PDB entry 8QC2 | X-ray diffraction, 2.30 A resolution | chains A and C

== Chain A (and C) ==
Protein: Gfo/Idh/MocA family oxidoreductase
Organism: Paenarthrobacter ureafaciens
Notes: chain C of this document is another copy of the same molecule, construct and numbering; everything in this record applies to it too
Reference sequence: A0A7D7VZ79 (A0A7D7VZ79_FLASK); residues 1-380 here = UniProt positions 1-380
Amino-acid sequence (393 residues; row label = number of the first residue in the row; numbers below 1 keep their minus sign (Met-12 is residue -12)):
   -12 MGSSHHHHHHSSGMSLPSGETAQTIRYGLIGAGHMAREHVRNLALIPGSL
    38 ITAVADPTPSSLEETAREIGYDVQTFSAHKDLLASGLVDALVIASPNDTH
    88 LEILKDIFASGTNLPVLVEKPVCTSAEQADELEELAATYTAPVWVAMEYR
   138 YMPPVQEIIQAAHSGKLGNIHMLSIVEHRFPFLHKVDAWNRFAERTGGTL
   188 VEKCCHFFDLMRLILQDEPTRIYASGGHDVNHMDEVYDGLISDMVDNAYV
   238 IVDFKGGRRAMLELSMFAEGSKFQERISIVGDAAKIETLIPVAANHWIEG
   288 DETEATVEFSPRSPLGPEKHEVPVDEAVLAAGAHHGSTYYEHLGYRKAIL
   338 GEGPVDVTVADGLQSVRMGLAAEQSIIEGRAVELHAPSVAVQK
Disordered / not traced: -12 to 8, 372-380
Differences from the reference sequence: initiating methionine (-12); expression tag (-11 to 0)
Residues lining bound ligands:
  - NAD (nicotinamide-adenine-dinucleotide): Ile17, Gly18, Ala19, Gly20, His21, Met22, Ala23, Ala42, Asp43, Pro44, Thr45, Ser48, Ala81, Ser82, Pro83, Asn84, Thr86, His87, Ile90, Glu106, Lys107, Pro108, Ala133, Glu135, Tyr136, Lys172, Val173, Trp176, Glu189, His193, His321
  - sulfoquinovose (R7R): Lys107, Glu135, Tyr136, Arg166, Phe167, Phe169, Leu170, Lys172, Asn177, Glu189, Lys190, His193, His321

== Chain A / chain C interface ==
Residue-residue contacts - 102 pairs, chain A then chain C:
  His158(A) - Asp216(C)
  His158(A) - Val217(C)
  His158(A) - Phe254(C)
  Met159(A) - Asn234(C)
  Met159(A) - Ala235(C)
  Met159(A) - Tyr236(C)
  Met159(A) - Glu250(C)
  Met159(A) - Leu251(C)
  Met159(A) - Ser252(C)
  Leu160(A) - Tyr236(C)  hydrogen bond (backbone-side chain)
  Ser161(A) - Tyr236(C)  hydrogen bond
  Ser161(A) - Glu250(C)  hydrogen bond
  His165(A) - Val267(C)
  His165(A) - Lys272(C)  hydrogen bond
  Pro168(A) - Arg299(C)
  Arg208(A) - Tyr210(C)  hydrogen bond
  Arg208(A) - Gly366(C)
  Tyr210(A) - Arg208(C)  hydrogen bond
  Tyr210(A) - Tyr210(C)  hydrophobic
  Tyr210(A) - Ile238(C)  hydrophobic
  Tyr210(A) - Asp240(C)
  Tyr210(A) - Ala368(C)  hydrophobic
  Ser212(A) - Ile238(C)
  Ser212(A) - Asp240(C)  hydrogen bond
  Ser212(A) - Arg246(C)  hydrogen bond
  Gly213(A) - Arg246(C)  hydrogen bond (backbone-side chain)
  Gly214(A) - Arg246(C)
  Asp216(A) - His158(C)
  Asp216(A) - Arg246(C)  salt bridge
  Val217(A) - His158(C)
  Val217(A) - Asp269(C)
  Val217(A) - Arg299(C)
  Asn234(A) - Met159(C)
  Asn234(A) - Arg246(C)  hydrogen bond
  Ala235(A) - Met159(C)
  Tyr236(A) - Met159(C)
  Tyr236(A) - Leu160(C)  hydrogen bond (side chain-backbone)
  Tyr236(A) - Ser161(C)  hydrogen bond
  Tyr236(A) - Ile238(C)
  Tyr236(A) - Arg246(C)
  Tyr236(A) - Ala247(C)
  Tyr236(A) - Met248(C)  hydrophobic
  Val237(A) - Ile238(C)
  Ile238(A) - Ser212(C)
  Ile238(A) - Tyr236(C)
  Ile238(A) - Val237(C)
  Ile238(A) - Ile238(C)  hydrophobic
  Asp240(A) - Tyr210(C)
  Asp240(A) - Ser212(C)  hydrogen bond
  Arg246(A) - Ser212(C)  hydrogen bond
  Arg246(A) - Gly213(C)  hydrogen bond (side chain-backbone)
  Arg246(A) - Gly214(C)
  Arg246(A) - Asp216(C)  salt bridge
  Arg246(A) - Asn234(C)  hydrogen bond
  Arg246(A) - Tyr236(C)
  Ala247(A) - Tyr236(C)
  Met248(A) - Tyr236(C)  hydrophobic
  Met248(A) - Met248(C)  hydrophobic
  Glu250(A) - Met159(C)
  Glu250(A) - Ser161(C)  hydrogen bond
  Leu251(A) - Met159(C)
  Ser252(A) - Met159(C)
  Ser252(A) - Val267(C)
  Phe254(A) - His158(C)
  Phe254(A) - Val267(C)  hydrophobic
  Phe254(A) - Gly268(C)
  Phe254(A) - Arg299(C)  hydrogen bond (backbone-side chain)
  Glu256(A) - Arg299(C)  salt bridge
  Glu256(A) - Leu302(C)
  Gly257(A) - Ser297(C)
  Gly257(A) - Pro298(C)
  Gly257(A) - Leu302(C)
  Ser258(A) - Lys272(C)  hydrogen bond
  Arg263(A) - Arg263(C)
  Arg263(A) - Glu274(C)  salt bridge
  Val267(A) - His165(C)
  Val267(A) - Ser252(C)
  Val267(A) - Phe254(C)  hydrophobic
  Gly268(A) - Phe254(C)
  Asp269(A) - Val217(C)
  Lys272(A) - His165(C)  hydrogen bond
  Lys272(A) - Ser258(C)  hydrogen bond
  Glu274(A) - Arg263(C)  salt bridge
  His283(A) - Leu302(C)
  Trp284(A) - Leu302(C)  hydrophobic
  Trp284(A) - Pro304(C)
  Ile285(A) - Leu302(C)  hydrophobic
  Ser297(A) - Gly257(C)
  Pro298(A) - Gly257(C)
  Arg299(A) - Pro168(C)
  Arg299(A) - Val217(C)
  Arg299(A) - Phe254(C)  hydrogen bond (side chain-backbone)
  Arg299(A) - Glu256(C)  salt bridge
  Leu302(A) - Glu256(C)
  Leu302(A) - Gly257(C)
  Leu302(A) - His283(C)
  Leu302(A) - Trp284(C)  hydrophobic
  Leu302(A) - Ile285(C)  hydrophobic
  Gly303(A) - Ile285(C)
  Pro304(A) - Trp284(C)
  Gly366(A) - Arg208(C)
  Ala368(A) - Tyr210(C)  hydrophobic
Other interface residues (no listed pair), chain A (51 interface residues in all): Asn218, Gly244, Ala255, Lys259, Ser265
Other interface residues (no listed pair), chain C (51 interface residues in all): Asn218, Gly244, Ala255, Lys259, Ser265, Gly303

== In short ==
The chain A/chain C interface involves 51 residues from each chain; the contacts include 22 hydrogen bonds and
6 salt bridges. Polar contacts include Asp216(A)-Arg246(C), Glu256(A)-Arg299(C) and Arg263(A)-Glu274(C).
Ligands of chain A: NAD and sulfoquinovose.
Chain A and chain C are both Gfo/Idh/MocA family oxidoreductase (Paenarthrobacter ureafaciens); the structure,
Crystal structure of NAD-dependent glycoside hydrolase from Flavobacterium sp. (strain K172) in complex with
co-factor NAD+ ..., was determined by X-ray diffraction (same publication as 8QC5 and 8QC6).
